PDB entry 8ZLX | X-ray diffraction, 2.50 A resolution | chains a and c of the 8 polymer chains in the assembly

[Chain a (and c)]
Molecule: Serine/threonine-protein phosphatase with EF-hands 2
Source organism: Mus musculus
Notes: EC 3.1.3.16; chain c of this document is another copy of the same molecule, construct and numbering; everything in this record applies to it too
UniProt: O35385 (PPE2_MOUSE); residues 7-24 here correspond to UniProt positions 22-39 (UniProt number = residue number + 15)
Amino-acid sequence (24 residues; numbered 1 to 24; the number before each row is that of its first residue):
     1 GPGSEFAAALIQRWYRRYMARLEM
Unresolved in the structure: 23-24
Differences from the reference sequence: expression tag (1-6)

[Interface between chain a and chain c]
Contacting residue pairs (4; chain a residue first):
  Gly-3(a) / Gly-3(c)
  Gly-3(a) / Ser-4(c)
  Ser-4(a) / Gly-3(c)
  Phe-6(a) / Phe-6(c)  hydrophobic
Other interface residues (no listed pair), chain a (5 interface residues in all): Ala-7, Leu-10
Other interface residues (no listed pair), chain c (5 interface residues in all): Ala-7, Leu-10

[Summary]
The chain a/chain c interface involves 5 residues from each chain.
Both chains are Serine/threonine-protein phosphatase with EF-hands 2 (Mus musculus). Entry 8ZLX (Crystal
Structure of mPPEF2 IQ motif/apo-CaM Complex) was determined by X-ray diffraction together with 8ZLW from the
same study.
